7XNZ - chains B and A of the 4 polymer chains in the assembly; structure by electron microscopy, 3.60 A resolution.

# Chain B (and A)
Protein: Putative cystathionine beta-synthase Rv1077
Organism: Mycobacterium tuberculosis H37Rv
Notes: EC 4.2.1.22; chain A of this document is another copy of the same molecule, construct and numbering; everything in this record applies to it too
UniProtKB: P9WP51 (Y1077_MYCTU); numbering as in UniProt (aligned over 2-464)
Chain sequence (478 residues; numbered 0 to 477; the number before each row is that of its first residue; numbering starts at 0):
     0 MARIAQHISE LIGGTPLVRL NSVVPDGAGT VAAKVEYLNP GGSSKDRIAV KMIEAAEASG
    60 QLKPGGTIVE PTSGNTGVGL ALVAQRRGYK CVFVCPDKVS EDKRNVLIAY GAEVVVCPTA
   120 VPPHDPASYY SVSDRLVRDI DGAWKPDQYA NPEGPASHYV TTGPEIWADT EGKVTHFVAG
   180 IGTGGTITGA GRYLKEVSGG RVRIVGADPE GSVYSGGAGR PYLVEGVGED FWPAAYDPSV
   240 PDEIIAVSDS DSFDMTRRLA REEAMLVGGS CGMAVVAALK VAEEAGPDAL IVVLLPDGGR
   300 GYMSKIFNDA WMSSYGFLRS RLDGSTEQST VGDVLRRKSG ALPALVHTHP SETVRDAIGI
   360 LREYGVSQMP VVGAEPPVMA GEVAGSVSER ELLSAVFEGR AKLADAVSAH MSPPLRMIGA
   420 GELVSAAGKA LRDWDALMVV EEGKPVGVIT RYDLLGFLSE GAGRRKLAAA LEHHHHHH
Not modelled in the structure: 0-2, 461-477
Construct notes: insertion (1); expression tag (465-477)
UniProt features mapped onto this chain:
  - binding site (pyridoxal 5'-phosphate): N74, S269
  - modified residue: K44 (N6-(pyridoxal phosphate)lysine)
  - cross-link: K428 (Isoglutamyl lysine isopeptide (Lys-Gln) (interchain with Q-Cter in protein Pup))
Glycans and other covalent adducts: pyridoxal phosphate (PLP) linked to K44
Small-molecule neighbours: pyridoxal phosphate (PLP): N74, G179, I180, G181, T182, G183, G184, T185, E224, G225, V226, S269, P295, D296, Y301
Reported in the primary citation:
  - binding site for pyridoxal phosphate: K44, N74, G181, T182, G183, T185, S269
  - catalytic residues: K44
  - mutagenesis - K44A: abolished binding to pyridoxal phosphate
  - self-association interface (contacts with another copy of this molecule): E388, S393, R450
  - mutagenesis - I357A: increased catalytic activity
  - mutagenesis - E388A, R450A: decreased catalytic activity
  - mutagenesis - E390A, S393R, S411A, D432N, W433F, L454A: decreased catalytic activity on SAM
  - mutagenesis - W433F: unchanged stability
  - post-translational modification sites: K428 (citing earlier work)
  - mutagenesis - E390A, D432A, D432N, W433F: abolished stability in response to SAM
  - mutagenesis - E390A, S411A, D432A, W433F: decreased stability in response to SAM
  - mutagenesis - K428A: increased stability in response to AZA treatment

# How chain B and chain A interact
Residue-residue contacts (51; chain B residue first):
  A119(B) - H348(A)
  P220(B) - S350(A)
  P220(B) - A403(A)
  P220(B) - A405(A)
  W310(B) - R354(A)
  S313(B) - R354(A)  hydrogen bond
  S313(B) - L402(A)
  Y314(B) - T352(A)
  Y314(B) - R354(A)  hydrogen bond
  Y314(B) - L402(A)
  Y314(B) - A403(A)  hydrophobic
  G315(B) - L402(A)
  H348(B) - A119(A)
  S350(B) - P220(A)
  T352(B) - Y314(A)
  R354(B) - W310(A)
  R354(B) - S313(A)  hydrogen bond
  R354(B) - Y314(A)  hydrogen bond
  I357(B) - L454(A)  hydrophobic
  R361(B) - Y451(A)
  R361(B) - L454(A)  hydrogen bond (side chain-backbone)
  R361(B) - G455(A)
  E388(B) - Y451(A)
  R389(B) - D434(A)  salt bridge
  L392(B) - L454(A)  hydrophobic
  S393(B) - R450(A)
  F396(B) - R431(A)
  F396(B) - R450(A)
  F396(B) - L454(A)  hydrophobic
  E397(B) - R431(A)
  E397(B) - R450(A)  salt bridge
  L402(B) - S313(A)
  L402(B) - Y314(A)
  L402(B) - G315(A)
  A403(B) - P220(A)
  A403(B) - Y314(A)  hydrophobic
  A405(B) - P220(A)
  R431(B) - F396(A)
  R431(B) - E397(A)
  D434(B) - R389(A)  salt bridge
  R450(B) - S393(A)
  R450(B) - F396(A)
  R450(B) - E397(A)  salt bridge
  Y451(B) - R361(A)
  Y451(B) - E388(A)
  L453(B) - F396(A)  hydrophobic
  L454(B) - I357(A)  hydrophobic
  L454(B) - R361(A)  hydrogen bond (backbone-side chain)
  L454(B) - L392(A)  hydrophobic
  L454(B) - F396(A)  hydrophobic
  G455(B) - R361(A)
Also at the interface, not in a pair above, chain B (39 interface residues in all): T118, V120, P121, L222, G372, E374, P375, V395, D404, G427, L430
Also at the interface, not in a pair above, chain A (39 interface residues in all): T118, V120, P121, L222, G372, E374, P375, V395, D404, G427, L430, L453
From the paper, about this interface:
  - hot spots on chain B (mutagenesis) - R450A: decreased binding to another copy of this molecule
  - hot spots on chain A (mutagenesis) - E388A, S393R: decreased binding to another copy of this molecule

# Summary
The chain B/chain A interface involves 39 residues from each chain, with 6 hydrogen bonds and 4 salt bridges.
Among the polar pairs are R389(B)-D434(A), E397(B)-R450(A) and S313(B)-R354(A). From the paper: the catalytic
residue K44(B); E390A, S393R and S411A of chain B, among others, reduce catalytic activity on SAM; 14
substitutions were tested in all.
Both chains are Putative cystathionine beta-synthase Rv1077 (Mycobacterium tuberculosis H37Rv). Entry 7XNZ
(Native cystathionine beta-synthase of Mycobacterium tuberculosis) was determined by electron microscopy,
deposited together with 7XOH and 7XOY.
